Entry 7EEQ (electron microscopy, 3.96 A resolution); this record covers chains 1 and 2 of the 24 polymer chains in the assembly.

# Chain 1 (and 2)
Molecule: Needle head proteins
Notes: chain 2 of this document is another copy of the same molecule, construct and numbering; everything in this record applies to it too
Chain sequence (442 residues; each row starts with the number of its first residue):
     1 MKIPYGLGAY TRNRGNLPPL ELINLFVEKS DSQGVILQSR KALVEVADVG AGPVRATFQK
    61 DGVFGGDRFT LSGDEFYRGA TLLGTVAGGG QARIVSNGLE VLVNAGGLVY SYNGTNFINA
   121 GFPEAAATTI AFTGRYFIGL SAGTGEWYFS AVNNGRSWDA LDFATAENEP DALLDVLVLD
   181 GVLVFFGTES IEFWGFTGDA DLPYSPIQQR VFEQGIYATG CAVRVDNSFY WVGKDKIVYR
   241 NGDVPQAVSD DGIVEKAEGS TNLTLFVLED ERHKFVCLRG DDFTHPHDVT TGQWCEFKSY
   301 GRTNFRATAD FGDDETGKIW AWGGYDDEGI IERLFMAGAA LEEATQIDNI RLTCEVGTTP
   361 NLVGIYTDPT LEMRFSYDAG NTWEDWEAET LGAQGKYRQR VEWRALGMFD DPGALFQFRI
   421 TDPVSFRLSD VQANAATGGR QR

# Chain 1 / chain 2 interface
Contacting residue pairs - 57 pairs, chain 1 then chain 2:
  Tyr10(1) with Ser30(2); Asp31(2)
  Arg12(1) with Glu28(2), salt bridge; Gln38(2), hydrogen bond
  Arg14(1) with Phe26(2); Gln38(2); Ser39(2), hydrogen bond (side chain-backbone); Lys41(2); Tyr325(2)
  Gly15(1) with Glu355(2)
  Asn16(1) with Glu355(2), hydrogen bond (backbone-side chain); Thr358(2), hydrogen bond; Arg427(2)
  Leu17(1) with Ile36(2), hydrophobic; Arg427(2)
  Pro18(1) with Ser32(2)
  Thr165(1) with Arg135(2)
  Ala166(1) with Arg135(2), hydrogen bond (backbone-side chain)
  Glu167(1) with Phe132(2); Arg135(2)
  Pro170(1) with Asn97(2); Thr133(2)
  Asp171(1) with Lys60(2), salt bridge
  Gln208(1) with Phe196(2)
  Gln209(1) with Val182(2)
  Val211(1) with Asp180(2)
  Glu213(1) with Leu179(2); Asp180(2); Asp226(2); Asn227(2)
  Gln214(1) with Asn227(2)
  Asp235(1) with Glu269(2)
  Ile237(1) with Arg272(2)
  Val244(1) with Asn227(2)
  Pro245(1) with Asn227(2)
  Ser249(1) with Arg272(2), hydrogen bond (backbone-side chain)
  Asp250(1) with Asp31(2); Arg272(2)
  Asp251(1) with Glu28(2); Lys29(2); Arg272(2)
  Val254(1) with Glu271(2); Arg272(2)
  Glu342(1) with Ala435(2)
  Glu343(1) with Ala436(2)
  Tyr377(1) with Arg398(2); Arg440(2), hydrogen bond
  Asp378(1) with Tyr397(2); Arg398(2)
  Asn381(1) with Tyr397(2)
  Asp410(1) with Arg398(2), salt bridge; Gly439(2); Arg440(2), hydrogen bond (side chain-backbone); Arg442(2), hydrogen bond (backbone-side chain)
  Asp411(1) with Arg398(2), salt bridge; Arg442(2)
  Pro412(1) with Arg442(2)
Also at the interface, not in a pair above, chain 1 (40 interface residues in all): Leu20, Asn168, Glu189, Tyr239, Glu258, Ala344, Met408
Also at the interface, not in a pair above, chain 2 (47 interface residues in all): Gln33, Arg40, Gly62, Ser96, Gly134, Gly181, Arg224, Asp270, Lys274, Ser425, Gln432, Gly438

# In short
Chain 1 and chain 2 form an interface of 40 and 47 residues respectively; the contacts include 9 hydrogen
bonds and 4 salt bridges. Among the polar pairs are Arg12(1)-Glu28(2), Asp171(1)-Lys60(2) and
Asp410(1)-Arg398(2).
Chain 1 and chain 2 are both Needle head proteins; the structure, Cyanophage Pam1 tail machine, was determined
by electron microscopy together with 7EEA, 7EEL and 7EEP from the same study.
